9BTL - chains E and L of the 8 polymer chains in the assembly; structure by electron microscopy, 2.96 A resolution.

[Chain E]
Molecule: Envelope glycoprotein Gp120
From: Human immunodeficiency virus 1
Reference sequence: Q2N0S6 (Q2N0S6_9HIV1); the construct lacks a stretch of the UniProt sequence and is renumbered around it, so the offset changes along the chain: 31-140 = UniProt 30-139; 149-186 = UniProt 140-177; 189-309 = UniProt 188-308; 312-323 = UniProt 309-320; 2 more segments
Amino-acid sequence (476 residues; row label = number of the first residue in the row; note: 26 numbers in that range are skipped by the numbering (no residue carries them; nothing is unmodelled there); a row labelled like 186A-186J holds insertion residues (186A, then the next letters in order)):
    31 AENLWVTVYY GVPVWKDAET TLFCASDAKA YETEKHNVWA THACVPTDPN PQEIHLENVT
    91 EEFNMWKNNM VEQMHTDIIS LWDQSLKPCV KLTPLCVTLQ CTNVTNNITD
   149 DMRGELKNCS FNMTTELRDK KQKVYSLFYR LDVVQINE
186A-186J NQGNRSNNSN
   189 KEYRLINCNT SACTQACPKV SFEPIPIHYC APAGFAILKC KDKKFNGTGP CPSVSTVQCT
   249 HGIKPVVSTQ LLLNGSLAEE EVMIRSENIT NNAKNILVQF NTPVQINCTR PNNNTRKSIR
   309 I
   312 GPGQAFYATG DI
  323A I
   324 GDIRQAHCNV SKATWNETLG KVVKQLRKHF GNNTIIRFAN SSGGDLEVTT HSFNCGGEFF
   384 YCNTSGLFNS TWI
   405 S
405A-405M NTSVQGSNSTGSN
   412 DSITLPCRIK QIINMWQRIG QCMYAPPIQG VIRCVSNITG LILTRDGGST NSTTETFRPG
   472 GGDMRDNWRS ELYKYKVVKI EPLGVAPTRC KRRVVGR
Unresolved in the structure: 31-32, 58-65, 186A-186J, 405A-405M, 506-508
Differences from the reference sequence: engineered mutation Cys-201 (Ile200 in Q2N0S6), Asn-332 (Thr330 in Q2N0S6), Cys-433 (Ala430 in Q2N0S6), Cys-501 (Ala498 in Q2N0S6)
Cystine bridges: Cys-54/Cys-74, Cys-119/Cys-205, Cys-126/Cys-196, Cys-201/Cys-433, Cys-218/Cys-247, Cys-228/Cys-239, Cys-296/Cys-331, Cys-378/Cys-445, Cys-385/Cys-418
Covalently attached groups: N-acetylglucosamine (NAG) linked to Asn-88, Asn-133, Asn-137, Asn-160, Asn-197, Asn-234, Asn-262, Asn-276, Asn-295, Asn-301, Asn-332, Asn-339, Asn-355, Asn-363, Asn-386, Asn-392, Asn-448; glycan linked to Asn-156
What the authors report for this chain:
  - post-translational modification sites: Asn-156, Asn-160

[Chain L]
Molecule: 41328-a.01 light chain
From: Macaca mulatta
Amino-acid sequence (216 residues; each row starts with the number of its first residue; note: 1 number in that range is skipped by the numbering (no residue carries it; nothing is unmodelled there); a row labelled like 27A-27B holds insertion residues (27A, then the next letters in order)):
     1 QSVLTQPPS
    11 ASEAARKRVS ISCSGSF
27A-27B SN
    28 IGTNSVSWYQ HLPGTAPKLL IYHNGQRASG VSDRFSGSKS GTSASLAISA LQTEDEADYY
    88 CATWDDML
95A-95B NG
    96 YFFGAGTRLT VLGQPKAAPS VTLFPPSSEE LQANKATLVC LISDFYPGAV EVAWKADGSA
   156 VNAGVETTKP SKQSNNKYAA SSYLSLTSDQ WKSHKSYSCQ VTHEGSTVEK TVAPAECS
Unresolved in the structure: 105-213
Cystine bridges: Cys-23/Cys-88

[Interface between chain E and chain L]
Pairs across the interface (8; chain E residue first):
  Gln-130(E) / Phe-27(L)
  Thr-132(E) / Phe-27(L)
  Ser-158(E) / Thr-30(L)
  Lys-171(E) / Thr-30(L)  hydrogen bond (side chain-backbone)
  Lys-171(E) / Asn-31(L)  hydrogen bond
  Lys-171(E) / Asp-93(L)  salt bridge
  Tyr-173(E) / Thr-30(L)  hydrogen bond
  Tyr-173(E) / Asp-93(L)  hydrogen bond
Interface residues without a listed pair, chain E (8 interface residues in all): Cys-131, Asn-156, Lys-189
Interface residues without a listed pair, chain L (6 interface residues in all): Ser-27A, Gly-68
The authors on this interface:
  - residue pairs: Lys-171(E)/Asp-93(L) (salt bridge), Tyr-173(E)/Asp-93(L) (hydrogen bond), Thr-30(L)/Lys-171(E) (hydrogen bond), Asn-31(L)/Lys-171(E) (hydrogen bond)
  - epitope / paratope residues, chain E: Lys-171(E), Tyr-173(E)
  - epitope / paratope residues, chain L: Thr-30(L), Asn-31(L), Asp-93(L)

[Summary]
The interface between chain E and chain L involves 8 residues on one side and 6 on the other, with 4 hydrogen
bonds and 1 salt bridge. Polar contacts include Lys-171(E)/Asp-93(L), Lys-171(E)/Thr-30(L) and
Lys-171(E)/Asn-31(L). The authors report a salt bridge between Lys-171(E) and Asp-93(L); hydrogen bonds
between Tyr-173(E) and Asp-93(L), Thr-30(L) and Lys-171(E) and Asn-31(L) and Lys-171(E). From the paper:
epitope/paratope residues Lys-171(E), Tyr-173(E) and Thr-30(L) among others; modification sites Asn-156(E) and
Asn-160(E).
Here chain E is Envelope glycoprotein Gp120 (Human immunodeficiency virus 1) and chain L is 41328-a.01 light
chain (Macaca mulatta). Entry 9BTL (Cryo-EM structure of rhesus antibody 41328-a.01 in complex with HIV-1 Env
BG505 DS-SOSIP) was determined by electron microscopy (same publication as 9BNK, 9BNM, 9BNP, 9BTH, 9BTI, 9BTJ
and 9BTV).
